Entry 8KD1 (electron microscopy, 3.20 A resolution); this record covers chains G and I of the 11 polymer chains in the assembly.

# Chain G
Molecule: Histone H2A type 1-B/E
From: Homo sapiens
UniProtKB: P04908 (H2A1B_HUMAN); residues 0-129 here correspond to UniProt positions 1-130 (UniProt number = residue number + 1)
Sequence (133 residues; row label = number of the first residue in the row; numbers below 1 keep their minus sign (Gly-3 is residue -3)):
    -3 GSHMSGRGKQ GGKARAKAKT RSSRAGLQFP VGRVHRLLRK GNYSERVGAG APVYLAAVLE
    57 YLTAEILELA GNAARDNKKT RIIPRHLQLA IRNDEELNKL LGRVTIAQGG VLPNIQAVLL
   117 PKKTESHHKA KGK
Disordered / not traced: -3 to 9, 119-129
Sequence notes: expression tag (-3 to -1)
Swiss-Prot annotation at these positions:
  - modified residue: Ser1 (N-acetylserine), Arg3 (Citrulline), Lys5 (N6-(2-hydroxyisobutyryl)lysine), Lys9 (N6-(2-hydroxyisobutyryl)lysine), Lys13 (N6-(beta-hydroxybutyryl)lysine), Lys36 (N6-(2-hydroxyisobutyryl)lysine), Lys74 (N6-(2-hydroxyisobutyryl)lysine), Lys75 (N6-(2-hydroxyisobutyryl)lysine), Lys95 (N6-(2-hydroxyisobutyryl)lysine), Gln104 (N5-methylglutamine), Lys118 (N6-(2-hydroxyisobutyryl)lysine), Lys119 (N6-crotonyllysine), Thr120 (Phosphothreonine), Lys125 (N6-crotonyllysine)
  - cross-link (Glycyl lysine isopeptide (Lys-Gly)): Lys13 (interchain with G-Cter in ubiquitin), Lys15 (interchain with G-Cter in ubiquitin), Lys119 (interchain with G-Cter in ubiquitin)

# Chain I
Molecule: 193-nt DNA strand
From: synthetic construct
Sequence (193 nucleotides; numbered -96 to 96; the number before each row is that of its first residue; numbers below 1 keep their minus sign (DA-96 is residue -96)):
   -96 ATCACGTAAT ATTGGCCAGC TAGGATCACA ATCCCGGTGC CGAGGCCGCT CAATTGGTCG
   -36 TAGACAGCTC TAGCACCGCT TAAACGCACG TACGGAATCC GTACGTGCGT TTAAGCGGTG
    24 CTAGAGCTGT CTACGACCAA TTGAGCGGCC TCGGCACCGG GATTGTGATC CTAGCTGGCC
    84 AATATTACGT GAT
Disordered / not traced: -96 to -87, 87-96

# How chain G and chain I interact
Pairs across the interface (17):
  Arg11(G) - DA43(I)  base contact
  Arg11(G) - DT44(I)  sugar contact
  Lys13(G) - DG46(I)  salt bridge to the phosphate
  Thr16(G) - DA47(I)  sugar contact
  Arg29(G) - DG48(I)  sugar contact
  Arg42(G) - DG38(I)  hydrogen bond to the sugar
  Arg42(G) - DA39(I)  phosphate contact
  Val43(G) - DG38(I)  sugar contact
  Val43(G) - DA39(I)  hydrogen bond to the phosphate
  Gly44(G) - DG38(I)  phosphate contact
  Ala45(G) - DG38(I)  hydrogen bond to the phosphate
  Lys75(G) - DC58(I)  phosphate contact
  Lys75(G) - DA59(I)  salt bridge to the phosphate
  Thr76(G) - DG57(I)  phosphate contact
  Thr76(G) - DC58(I)  phosphate contact
  Arg77(G) - DG57(I)  hydrogen bond to the sugar
  Arg77(G) - DC58(I)  hydrogen bond to the phosphate
Interface residues without a listed pair, chain G (16 interface residues in all): Ala14, His31, Arg35, Glu41, Gly46
Interface residues without a listed pair, chain I (11 interface residues in all): DC49

# In short
Chain G and chain I form an interface of 16 and 11 residues respectively, with 5 hydrogen bonds and 2 salt
bridges. Polar pairs include Arg42(G)-DG38(I), Arg77(G)-DG57(I) and Val43(G)-DA39(I).
Chain G is Histone H2A type 1-B/E (Homo sapiens) and chain I is a 193-nt DNA strand (synthetic construct); the
structure, Structure of nucleosome complexed with one DEK molecule, was determined by electron microscopy,
deposited together with 8KE0 and 8KCY.
